Entry 4L2M (X-ray diffraction, 2.25 A resolution); this record covers chain A.

# Chain A
Name: Cyanoglobin
Source organism: Synechococcus sp
UniProtKB: Q8RT58 (Q8RT58_SYNP2); residue numbers follow UniProt; this construct covers 2-124
Sequence (123 residues; row label = number of the first residue in the row):
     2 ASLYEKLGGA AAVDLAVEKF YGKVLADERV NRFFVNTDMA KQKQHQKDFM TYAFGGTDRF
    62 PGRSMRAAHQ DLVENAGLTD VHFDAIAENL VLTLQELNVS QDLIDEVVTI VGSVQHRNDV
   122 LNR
Covalently attached groups: heme b/c (HEB) linked to H117
Metal / ion sites: heme b/c Fe: H70 (together with cyanide ion)
Small-molecule neighbours:
  - cyanide ion (CYN): Y22, F35, Q43, Q47, H70
  - heme b/c (HEB): V31, F34, F35, T38, Q43, H46, Q47, F50, G63, R64, M66, A69, H70, L73, L79, H83, F84, I87, V112, V121

# Overview
Bound to chain A: cyanide ion. Heme b/c is covalently linked to H117.
Chain A is Cyanoglobin (Synechococcus sp); the structure, Crystal structure of the 2/2 hemoglobin from
Synechococcus sp. PCC 7002 in the cyanomet state and ..., was determined by X-ray diffraction together with
4MAX from the same study.
